9G6E - chains A and B of the 4 polymer chains in the assembly; structure by electron microscopy, 2.60 A resolution.

Chain A:
Name: H(+)/Cl(-) exchange transporter 7
Organism: Homo sapiens
Notes: engineered mutation(s): Y715C
UniProtKB: P51798 (CLCN7_HUMAN); residues 1-805 here = UniProt positions 1-805
Sequence (805 residues; each row starts with the number of its first residue):
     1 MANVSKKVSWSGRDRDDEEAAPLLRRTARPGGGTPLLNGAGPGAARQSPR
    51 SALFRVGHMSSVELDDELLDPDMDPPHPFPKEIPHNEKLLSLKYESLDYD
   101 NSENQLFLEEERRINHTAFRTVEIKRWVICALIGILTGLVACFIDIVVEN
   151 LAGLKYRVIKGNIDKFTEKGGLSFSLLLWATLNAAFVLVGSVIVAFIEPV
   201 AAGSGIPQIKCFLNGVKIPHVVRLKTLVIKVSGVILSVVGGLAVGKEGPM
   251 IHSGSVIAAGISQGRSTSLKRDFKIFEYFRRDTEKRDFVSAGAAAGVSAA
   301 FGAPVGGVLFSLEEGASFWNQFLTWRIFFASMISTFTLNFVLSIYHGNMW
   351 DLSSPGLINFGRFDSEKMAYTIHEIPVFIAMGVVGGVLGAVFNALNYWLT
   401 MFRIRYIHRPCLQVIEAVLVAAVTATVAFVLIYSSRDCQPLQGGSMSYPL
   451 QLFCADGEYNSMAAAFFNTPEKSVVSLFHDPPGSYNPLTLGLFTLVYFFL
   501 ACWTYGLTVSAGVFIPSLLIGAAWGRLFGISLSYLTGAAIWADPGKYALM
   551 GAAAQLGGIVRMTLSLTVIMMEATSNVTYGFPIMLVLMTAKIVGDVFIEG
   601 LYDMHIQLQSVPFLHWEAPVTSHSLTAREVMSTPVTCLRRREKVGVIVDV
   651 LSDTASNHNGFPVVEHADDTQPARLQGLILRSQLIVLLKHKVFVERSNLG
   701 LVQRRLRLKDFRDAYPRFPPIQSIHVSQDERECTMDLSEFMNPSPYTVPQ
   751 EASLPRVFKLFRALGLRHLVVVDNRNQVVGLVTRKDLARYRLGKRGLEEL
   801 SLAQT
Not modelled in the structure: 1-112, 262-278, 621-805
Swiss-Prot annotation at these positions:
  - motif: Gly203 to Pro207 (Selectivity filter part_1), Gly245 to Pro249 (Selectivity filter part_2), Gly512 to Pro516 (Selectivity filter part_3)
  - binding site (chloride): Ser204, Phe514, Tyr602
  - binding site (ATP): His658 to Gly660, Thr783 to Asp786
  - site: Glu247 (Mediates proton transfer from the outer aqueous phase to the interior of the protein), Glu314 (Mediates proton transfer from the protein to the inner aqueous phase)
  - modified residue (Phosphoserine): Ser9, Ser60, Ser801
  - natural variant: Leu132 (L132P: In OPTB4), Leu213 (L213F: In OPTA2; uncertain significance), Asn214 (N214S: In OPTB4), Gly215 (G215R: In OPTA2), Leu224 (L224R: In OPTB4; uncertain significance), Leu227 (deletion: In OPTB4), Gly240 (G240R: In OPTB4), Pro249 (P249R: In OPTB4), Ile261 (I261F: In OPTB4), Arg286 (R286Q: In OPTA2; R286W: In OPTA2; uncertain significance), Ser290 (S290Y: In OPTA2; uncertain significance), Ala299 (A299V: In OPTB4; uncertain significance), 20 further natural variant entries in UniProt
Disulfides: Cys438-Cys454
What the authors report for this chain:
  - conformationally variable residues (helix shift): Glu313, Tyr602
  - mutagenesis - R717E: increased catalytic activity
  - disease-associated variants - Y715C: increased catalytic activity
  - mutagenesis - T267G: unchanged catalytic activity

Chain B:
Name: Osteopetrosis-associated transmembrane protein 1
Organism: Homo sapiens
UniProtKB: Q86WC4 (OSTM1_HUMAN); numbering as in UniProt (aligned over 1-334)
Sequence (334 residues; numbered 1 to 334; the number before each row is that of its first residue):
     1 MEPGPTAAQRRCSLPPWLPLGLLLWSGLALGALPFGSSPHRVFHDLLSEQ
    51 QLLEVEDLSLSLLQGGGLGPLSLPPDLPDLDPECRELLLDFANSSAELTG
   101 CLVRSARPVRLCQTCYPLFQQVVSKMDNISRAAGNTSESQSCARSLLMAD
   151 RMQIVVILSEFFNTTWQEANCANCLTNNSEELSNSTVYFLNLFNHTLTCF
   201 EHNLQGNAHSLLQTKNYSEVCKNCREAYKTLSSLYSEMQKMNELENKAEP
   251 GTHLCIDVEDAMNITRKLWSRTFNCSVPCSDTVPVIAVSVFILFLPVVFY
   301 LSSFLHSEQKKRKLILPKRLKSSTSFANIQENSN
Not modelled in the structure: 1-72, 132-140, 206-216, 311-334
Swiss-Prot annotation at these positions:
  - modified residue (Phosphoserine): Ser322, Ser325, Ser333
  - glycosylation (N-linked (GlcNAc...) asparagine): Asn93, Asn128, Asn135, Asn163, Asn177, Asn184, Asn194, Asn216, Asn263, Asn274
Disulfides: Cys84-Cys142, Cys112-Cys171, Cys174-Cys255, Cys199-Cys224, Cys221-Cys275

How chain A and chain B interact:
Contacting residue pairs (55):
  Thr167(A) - Pro278(B)
  Thr167(A) - Cys279(B)  hydrogen bond (backbone-backbone)
  Glu168(A) - Cys279(B)  hydrogen bond (backbone-side chain)
  Lys169(A) - Cys279(B)
  Gly170(A) - Cys279(B)  hydrogen bond (backbone-side chain)
  Gly171(A) - Asp281(B)
  Leu172(A) - Asp281(B)  hydrogen bond (backbone-side chain)
  Ser173(A) - Asp281(B)  hydrogen bond (backbone-side chain)
  Ser173(A) - Pro284(B)  hydrogen bond (side chain-backbone)
  Ser173(A) - Val285(B)
  Ser173(A) - Val288(B)
  Leu176(A) - Val288(B)  hydrophobic
  Leu177(A) - Val288(B)  hydrophobic
  Phe402(A) - Tyr300(B)  hydrophobic
  Phe402(A) - Phe304(B)  hydrophobic
  Arg403(A) - Tyr300(B)
  Tyr406(A) - Phe304(B)
  Tyr406(A) - Ser307(B)
  Tyr406(A) - Glu308(B)  hydrogen bond
  Ile407(A) - Phe299(B)  hydrophobic
  Ile407(A) - Ser303(B)
  Leu412(A) - Phe299(B)
  Ile415(A) - Phe299(B)  hydrophobic
  Glu416(A) - Phe299(B)
  Glu416(A) - Tyr300(B)  hydrogen bond
  Leu419(A) - Leu295(B)
  Leu419(A) - Phe299(B)  hydrophobic
  Ala422(A) - Ile292(B)
  Val423(A) - Ile292(B)
  Val423(A) - Leu293(B)  hydrophobic
  Val423(A) - Pro296(B)  hydrophobic
  Thr426(A) - Ser289(B)
  Thr426(A) - Ile292(B)
  Val427(A) - Leu293(B)  hydrophobic
  Phe429(A) - Val285(B)  hydrophobic
  Val430(A) - Ser289(B)
  Tyr433(A) - Ser280(B)
  Tyr433(A) - Asp281(B)  hydrogen bond (side chain-backbone)
  Tyr433(A) - Thr282(B)  hydrogen bond (side chain-backbone)
  Gln442(A) - His253(B)
  Gly443(A) - Gly251(B)
  Gly443(A) - His253(B)
  Gly444(A) - Gly251(B)
  Ser445(A) - Gly251(B)
  Phe453(A) - Pro278(B)  hydrophobic
  Phe453(A) - Ser280(B)
  Ala455(A) - Ser270(B)
  Ala455(A) - Arg271(B)
  Asp456(A) - Tyr228(B)  hydrogen bond
  Asp456(A) - Arg266(B)
  Asp456(A) - Ser270(B)  hydrogen bond (backbone-side chain)
  Gly457(A) - Arg266(B)
  Glu458(A) - Arg271(B)  salt bridge
  Trp503(A) - Pro296(B)  hydrophobic
  Trp503(A) - Tyr300(B)  hydrogen bond
Other interface residues (no listed pair), chain A (35 interface residues in all): Ala180
Other interface residues (no listed pair), chain B (30 interface residues in all): Gln239, Pro250, Thr252, Trp269, Ser276

Overview:
35 residues of chain A and 30 residues of chain B are in contact; the contacts include 13 hydrogen bonds and 1
salt bridge. Polar contacts include Glu458(A)-Arg271(B), Glu168(A)-Cys279(B) and Gly170(A)-Cys279(B). From the
paper: R717E and Y715C of chain A increase catalytic activity; conformational variability at Glu313(A) and
Tyr602(A).
Chain A is H(+)/Cl(-) exchange transporter 7 and chain B is Osteopetrosis-associated transmembrane protein 1,
both from Homo sapiens; the structure, CLC7(Y715C)/OSTM1 complex, was determined by electron microscopy (same
publication as 9G6C and 9G6D).
